Entry 1E2E (X-ray diffraction, 2.00 A resolution); this record covers chain A.

# Chain A
Molecule: Thymidylate kinase
Source organism: Homo sapiens
Notes: EC 2.7.4.9
UniProtKB: P23919 (KTHY_HUMAN); residues 1-212 here = UniProt positions 1-212
Chain sequence (215 residues; row label = number of the first residue in the row; numbers below 1 keep their minus sign (Gly-2 is residue -2)):
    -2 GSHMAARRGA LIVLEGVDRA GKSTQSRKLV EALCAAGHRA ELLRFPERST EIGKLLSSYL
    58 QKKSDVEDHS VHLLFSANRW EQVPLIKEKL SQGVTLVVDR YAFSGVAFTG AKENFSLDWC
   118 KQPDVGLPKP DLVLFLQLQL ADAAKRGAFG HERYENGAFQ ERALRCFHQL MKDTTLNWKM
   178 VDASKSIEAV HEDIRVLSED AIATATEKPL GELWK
Disordered / not traced: -2 to 3
Differences from the reference sequence: engineered mutation Ala200 (Arg in P23919); conflict Ser183 (Arg in P23919), Ile184 (Leu in P23919), Asp190 (Glu in P23919), Ile191 (Leu in P23919)
Bound ions: Mg2+: Ser20 (together with ADP, aluminium fluoride)
Small-molecule neighbours:
  - ADP (adenosine-5'-diphosphate): Val14, Asp15, Arg16, Ala17, Gly18, Lys19, Ser20, Thr21, Arg143, Ala180, Lys182, Ser183, Ile184, Val187
  - aluminium fluoride (AF3): Val14, Asp15, Arg16, Lys19, Ser20, Arg97
  - thymidine-5'-phosphate (TMP): Asp15, Phe42, Pro43, Arg45, Leu57, Phe72, Arg76, Arg97, Tyr98, Ser101, Gly102, Phe105, Glu149, Arg150, Tyr151
Swiss-Prot annotation at these positions:
  - region: Leu133 to Gln157 (LID)
  - binding site (ATP): Arg16 to Thr21, Arg97, Lys182, Arg192
  - modified residue: Ala2 (N-acetylalanine), Lys169 (N6-acetyllysine)
  - natural variant: Pro81 (P81L: In CONPM), Ala99 (A99T: In CONPM; uncertain significance), Asp128 (D128N: In CONPM)
From the paper describing this entry:
  - binding site for ADP: Arg16
  - binding site for thymidine-5'-phosphate: Arg45, Arg97
  - catalytic residues: Arg97
  - conformationally variable residues (loop rearrangement): Asp15
  - mutagenesis - R200A (kcat 0.7 s-1): unchanged catalytic activity

# Summary
Ligands of chain A: thymidine-5'-phosphate, ADP and aluminium fluoride. Curated annotation (UniProt) lists 9
ATP-binding residues. The paper reports the catalytic residue Arg97; R200A leaves catalytic activity
unchanged.
Chain A is Thymidylate kinase (Homo sapiens); the structure, Human thymidylate kinase complexed with thymidine
monophosphate, adenosine diphosphate,a magnesium-ion and ALf3, was determined by X-ray diffraction, deposited
together with 1E2D, 1E2F, 1E2G and 1E2Q.
